PDB entry 9DUK | electron microscopy, 2.56 A resolution | chains K and A of the 21 polymer chains in the assembly

Chain K:
Protein: Small ribosomal subunit protein uS11
Source organism: Escherichia coli
UniProt: A0A0H3PWX2 (A0A0H3PWX2_ECO5C); residue numbers follow UniProt; this construct covers 1-129
Chain sequence (129 residues; row label = number of the first residue in the row):
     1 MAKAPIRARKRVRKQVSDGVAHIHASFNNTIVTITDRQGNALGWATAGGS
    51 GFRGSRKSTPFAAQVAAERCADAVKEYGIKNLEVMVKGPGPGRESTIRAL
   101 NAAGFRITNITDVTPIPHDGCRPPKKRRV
Unresolved in the structure: 1-12, 119
Modified / non-standard residues: Asp119 (beta-L-aspartic acid; IAS)
Construct notes: conflict Asp119 (Asn in A0A0H3PWX2)

Chain A:
Molecule: 16S rRNA
Source organism: Escherichia coli
Sequence (1533 nucleotides; each row starts with the number of its first residue):
     2 AAUUGAAGAGUUUGAUCAUGGCUCAGAUUGAACGCUGGCGGCAGGCCUAA
    52 CACAUGCAAGUCGAACGGUAACAGGAAGAAGCUUGCUUCUUUGCUGACGA
   102 GUGGCGGACGGGUGAGUAAUGUCUGGGAAACUGCCUGAUGGAGGGGGAUA
   152 ACUACUGGAAACGGUAGCUAAUACCGCAUAACGUCGCAAGACCAAAGAGG
   202 GGGACCUUCGGGCCUCUUGCCAUCGGAUGUGCCCAGAUGGGAUUAGCUAG
   252 UAGGUGGGGUAACGGCUCACCUAGGCGACGAUCCCUAGCUGGUCUGAGAG
   302 GAUGACCAGCCACACUGGAACUGAGACACGGUCCAGACUCCUACGGGAGG
   352 CAGCAGUGGGGAAUAUUGCACAAUGGGCGCAAGCCUGAUGCAGCCAUGCC
   402 GCGUGUAUGAAGAAGGCCUUCGGGUUGUAAAGUACUUUCAGCGGGGAGGA
   452 AGGGAGUAAAGUUAAUACCUUUGCUCAUUGACGUUACCCGCAGAAGAAGC
   502 ACCGGCUAACUCCGUGCCAGCAGCCXCGGUAAUACGGAGGGUGCAAGCGU
   552 UAAUCGGAAUUACUGGGCGUAAAGCGCACGCAGGCGGUUUGUUAAGUCAG
   602 AUGUGAAAUCCCCGGGCUCAACCUGGGAACUGCAUCUGAUACUGGCAAGC
   652 UUGAGUCUCGUAGAGGGGGGUAGAAUUCCAGGUGUAGCGGUGAAAUGCGU
   702 AGAGAUCUGGAGGAAUACCGGUGGCGAAGGCGGCCCCCUGGACGAAGACU
   752 GACGCUCAGGUGCGAAAGCGUGGGGAGCAAACAGGAUUAGAUACCCUGGU
   802 AGUCCACGCCGUAAACGAUGUCGACUUGGAGGUUGUGCCCUUGAGGCGUG
   852 GCUUCCGGAGCUAACGCGUUAAGUCGACCGCCUGGGGAGUACGGCCGCAA
   902 GGUUAAAACUCAAAUGAAUUGACGGGGGCCCGCACAAGCGGUGGAGCAUG
   952 UGGUUUAAUUCGAUGXAACGCGAAGAACCUUACCUGGUCUUGACAUCCAC
  1002 GGAAGUUUUCAGAGAUGAGAAUGUGCCUUCGGGAACCGUGAGACAGGUGC
  1052 UGCAUGGCUGUCGUCAGCUCGUGUUGUGAAAUGUUGGGUUAAGUCCCGCA
  1102 ACGAGCGCAACCCUUAUCCUUUGUUGCCAGCGGUCCGGCCGGGAACUCAA
  1152 AGGAGACUGCCAGUGAUAAACUGGAGGAAGGUGGGGAUGACGUCAAGUCA
  1202 UCAUGGCCCUUACGACCAGGGCUACACACGUGCUACAAUGGCGCAUACAA
  1252 AGAGAAGCGACCUCGCGAGAGCAAGCGGACCUCAUAAAGUGCGUCGUAGU
  1302 CCGGAUUGGAGUCUGCAACUCGACUCCAUGAAGUCGGAAUCGCUAGUAAU
  1352 CGUGGAUCAGAAUGCCACGGUGAAUACGUUCCCGGGCCUUGUACACACCG
  1402 CCCGUXACACCAUGGGAGUGGGUUGCAAAAGAAGUAGGUAGCUUAACCUU
  1452 CGGGAGGGCGCUUACCACUUUGUGAUUCAUGACUGGGGUGAAGUCGUAAC
  1502 AAGGUAACCGUAGGGGAACCUGCGGUUGGAUCA
Unresolved in the structure: 205-213, 841-845, 1207
Modified / non-standard residues: PSU (pseudouridine-5'-monophosphate) at position 516, G7M (N7-methyl-guanosine-5'-monophosphate) at position 527, 5MC (5-methylcytidine-5'-monophosphate) at position 967, 4OC (4n,o2'-methylcytidine-5'-monophosphate) at position 1402, 5MC (5-methylcytidine-5'-monophosphate) at position 1407, UR3 (3-methyluridine-5'-monophoshate) at position 1498, MA6 (6N-dimethyladenosine-5'-monophoshate) at position 1518, MA6 (6N-dimethyladenosine-5'-monophoshate) at position 1519

Chain K / chain A interface:
Residue-residue contacts (84; chain K residue first):
  Lys14(K) - G685(A)  salt bridge to the phosphate
  His22(K) - U707(A)  phosphate contact
  His22(K) - C708(A)  phosphate contact
  His24(K) - A706(A)  phosphate contact
  Asn28(K) - G691(A)  hydrogen bond to the phosphate
  Asn28(K) - U692(A)  hydrogen bond to the phosphate
  Asn29(K) - C689(A)  hydrogen bond to the phosphate
  Asn29(K) - G690(A)  hydrogen bond to the phosphate
  Ile31(K) - G705(A)  base contact
  Thr33(K) - G705(A)  base contact
  Thr33(K) - A706(A)  hydrogen bond to the sugar
  Thr35(K) - U707(A)  sugar contact
  Gln38(K) - C708(A)  sugar contact
  Gly39(K) - G683(A)  hydrogen bond to the base
  Gly39(K) - U707(A)  hydrogen bond to the sugar
  Gly39(K) - C708(A)  sugar contact
  Asn40(K) - G683(A)  hydrogen bond to the base
  Asn40(K) - U684(A)  sugar contact
  Ala41(K) - U684(A)  hydrogen bond to the sugar
  Ala41(K) - G685(A)  sugar contact
  Ala41(K) - A706(A)  base contact
  Leu42(K) - G685(A)  sugar contact
  Trp44(K) - G685(A)  sugar contact
  Trp44(K) - U686(A)  hydrogen bond to the sugar
  Trp44(K) - A687(A)  sugar contact
  Trp44(K) - G688(A)  sugar contact
  Trp44(K) - A704(A)  base contact
  Trp44(K) - G705(A)  base contact
  Thr46(K) - G688(A)  hydrogen bond to the phosphate
  Thr46(K) - C689(A)  hydrogen bond to the phosphate
  Gly48(K) - C689(A)  phosphate contact
  Gly49(K) - G688(A)  phosphate contact
  Gly49(K) - C689(A)  phosphate contact
  Arg53(K) - G690(A)  hydrogen bond to the base
  Arg53(K) - G691(A)  hydrogen bond to the base
  Arg53(K) - A695(A)  phosphate contact
  Gly54(K) - U692(A)  base contact
  Gly54(K) - A695(A)  phosphate contact
  Ser55(K) - A694(A)  phosphate contact
  Lys57(K) - G691(A)  hydrogen bond to the base
  Lys57(K) - U692(A)  base contact
  Lys87(K) - U707(A)  salt bridge to the phosphate
  Pro115(K) - A676(A)  phosphate contact
  Pro115(K) - U677(A)  phosphate contact
  Ile116(K) - A675(A)  hydrogen bond to the sugar
  Pro117(K) - A675(A)  base contact
  Pro117(K) - A676(A)  sugar contact
  Pro117(K) - A718(A)  sugar contact
  His118(K) - G674(A)  base contact
  His118(K) - A675(A)  hydrogen bond to the base
  His118(K) - U717(A)  phosphate contact
  His118(K) - A718(A)  stacking on the base
  Gly120(K) - A675(A)  base contact
  Gly120(K) - A715(A)  base contact
  Gly120(K) - A716(A)  hydrogen bond to the base
  Cys121(K) - A676(A)  base contact
  Cys121(K) - U677(A)  sugar contact
  Cys121(K) - G714(A)  base contact
  Cys121(K) - A777(A)  base contact
  Cys121(K) - G778(A)  sugar contact
  Arg122(K) - G778(A)  hydrogen bond to the sugar
  Arg122(K) - C779(A)  sugar contact
  Arg122(K) - C1524(A)  salt bridge to the phosphate
  Arg122(K) - G1525(A)  salt bridge to the phosphate
  Pro123(K) - C779(A)  sugar contact
  Pro124(K) - C779(A)  phosphate contact
  Pro124(K) - A780(A)  phosphate contact
  Lys125(K) - C779(A)  phosphate contact
  Lys125(K) - A780(A)  hydrogen bond to the phosphate
  Lys125(K) - A781(A)  salt bridge to the phosphate
  Lys125(K) - U1522(A)  hydrogen bond to the phosphate
  Lys125(K) - G1523(A)  salt bridge to the phosphate
  Lys126(K) - C796(A)  phosphate contact
  Arg127(K) - U692(A)  salt bridge to the phosphate
  Arg127(K) - G693(A)  salt bridge to the phosphate
  Arg127(K) - C796(A)  hydrogen bond to the sugar
  Arg127(K) - C797(A)  salt bridge to the phosphate
  Arg128(K) - C795(A)  hydrogen bond to the sugar
  Arg128(K) - C796(A)  hydrogen bond to the phosphate
  Arg128(K) - U1506(A)  hydrogen bond to the base
  Arg128(K) - U1522(A)  salt bridge to the phosphate
  Arg128(K) - G1523(A)  salt bridge to the phosphate
  Val129(K) - C796(A)  sugar contact
  Val129(K) - U1506(A)  sugar contact
Other interface residues (no listed pair), chain K (39 interface residues in all): Ser26, Arg56, Tyr77
Other interface residues (no listed pair), chain A (41 interface residues in all): A1507

Summary:
39 residues of chain K face 41 of chain A across their interface, with 25 hydrogen bonds, 11 salt bridges and
1 aromatic stacking contact. Among the polar pairs are Gly39(K)-G683(A), Asn40(K)-G683(A) and
Arg53(K)-G690(A).
Here chain K is Small ribosomal subunit protein uS11 and chain A is 16S rRNA, both from Escherichia coli.
Entry 9DUK (Structure of mutant 30S subunit with extended helix 26, version 3) was determined by electron
microscopy, deposited together with 9DUL.
